4EW0 - chains A and B of the 3 polymer chains in the assembly; structure by X-ray diffraction, 2.39 A resolution.

== Chain A ==
Name: Methyl-CpG-binding domain protein 4
Source organism: Mus musculus
Notes: EC 3.2.2.-; fragment: glycosylase domain
UniProt: Q9Z2D7 (MBD4_MOUSE); residues 411-554 here = UniProt positions 411-554
Sequence (146 residues; each row starts with the number of its first residue):
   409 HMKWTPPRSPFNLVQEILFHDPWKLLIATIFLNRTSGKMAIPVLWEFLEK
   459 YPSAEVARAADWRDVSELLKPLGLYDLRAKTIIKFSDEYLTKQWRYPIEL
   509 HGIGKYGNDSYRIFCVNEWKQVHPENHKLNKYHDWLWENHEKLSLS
Not modelled in the structure: 409-411
Differences from the reference sequence: expression tag (409-410); engineered mutation Asn534 (Asp in Q9Z2D7)
Ion coordination: Ni2+: Ile506 (shared with 1 residue of chain C)
From the paper describing this entry:
  - binding site for the 11-nt DNA strand: Tyr514, Lys536
  - mutagenesis - K536A: decreased catalytic activity
  - mutagenesis - Y514F, D534N: abolished catalytic activity
  - catalytic residues: Gln423, Tyr514 (proposed by the authors, not directly observed)

== Chain B ==
Molecule: 11-nt DNA strand
Sequence (11 nucleotides; row label = number of the first residue in the row):
     1 TCAGCGCATGG

== How chain A and chain B interact ==
Contacting residue pairs (15):
  Arg442(A) with DG6(B), hydrogen bond to the base
  Thr443(A) with DG6(B), hydrogen bond to the base
  Lys478(A) with DC7(B), sugar contact
  Pro479(A) with DC7(B), phosphate contact
  Leu480(A) with DG6(B), hydrogen bond to the base; DC7(B), base contact
  Gly481(A) with DG6(B), base contact; DC7(B), hydrogen bond to the sugar
  Leu482(A) with DC5(B), base contact; DG6(B), hydrogen bond to the sugar
  Tyr483(A) with DG6(B), hydrogen bond to the phosphate; DC7(B), hydrogen bond to the phosphate
  Asp484(A) with DG6(B), hydrogen bond to the phosphate
  Leu485(A) with DC5(B), phosphate contact; DG6(B), hydrogen bond to the phosphate
Interface residues without a listed pair, chain A (12 interface residues in all): Met447, Arg486
Interface residues without a listed pair, chain B (5 interface residues in all): DA8, DT9

== Overview ==
Chain A and chain B form an interface of 12 and 5 residues respectively; the contacts include 9 hydrogen
bonds. Among the polar pairs are Arg442(A)-DG6(B), Thr443(A)-DG6(B) and Leu480(A)-DG6(B). From the paper:
catalytic residues Gln423(A) and Tyr514(A); Y514F and D534N of chain A abolish catalytic activity.
Here chain A is Methyl-CpG-binding domain protein 4 (Mus musculus) and chain B is an 11-nt DNA strand. Entry
4EW0 (mouse MBD4 glycosylase domain in complex with a G:5hmU (5-hydroxymethyluracil) mismatch) was determined
by X-ray diffraction (same publication as 4EVV and 4EW4).
